8PN5 - chains A and I; structure by X-ray diffraction, 1.72 A resolution.

== Chain A ==
Molecule: DUF3472 domain-containing protein
From: Bacillus cereus
Chain sequence (627 residues; each row starts with the number of its first residue):
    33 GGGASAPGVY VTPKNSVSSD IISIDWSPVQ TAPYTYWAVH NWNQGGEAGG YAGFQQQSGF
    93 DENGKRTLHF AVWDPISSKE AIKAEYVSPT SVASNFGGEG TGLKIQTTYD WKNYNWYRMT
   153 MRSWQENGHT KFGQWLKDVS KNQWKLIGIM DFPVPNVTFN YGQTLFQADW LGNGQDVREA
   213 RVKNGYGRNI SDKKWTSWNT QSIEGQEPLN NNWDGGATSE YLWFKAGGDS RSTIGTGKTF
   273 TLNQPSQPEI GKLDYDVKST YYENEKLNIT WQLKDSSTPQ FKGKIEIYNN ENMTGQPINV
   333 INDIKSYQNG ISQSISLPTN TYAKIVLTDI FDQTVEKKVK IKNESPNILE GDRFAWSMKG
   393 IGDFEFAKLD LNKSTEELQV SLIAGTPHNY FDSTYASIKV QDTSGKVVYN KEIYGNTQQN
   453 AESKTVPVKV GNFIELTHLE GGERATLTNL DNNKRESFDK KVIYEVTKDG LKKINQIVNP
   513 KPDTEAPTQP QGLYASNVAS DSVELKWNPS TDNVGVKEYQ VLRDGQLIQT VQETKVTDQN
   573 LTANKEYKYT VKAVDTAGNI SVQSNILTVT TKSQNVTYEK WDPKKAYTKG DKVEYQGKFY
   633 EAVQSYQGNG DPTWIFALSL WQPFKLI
Disordered / not traced: 33-35, 378-659

== Chain I ==
Molecule: Triglycopeptide
Chain sequence (15 residues; each row starts with the number of its first residue):
     1 AEAAATTTTP APAKX
Disordered / not traced: 1-3
Covalent attachments: 2-acetamido-2-deoxy-alpha-D-galactopyranose (A2G) linked to Thr7, Thr8, Thr9
Modified / non-standard residues: NH2 (amino group) at position 15

== How chain A and chain I interact ==
Contacting residue pairs (10):
  Tyr42(A) with Pro10(I)
  Tyr68(A) with Thr7(I)
  Gln76(A) with Pro10(I); Pro12(I)
  Tyr83(A) with Thr7(I), hydrogen bond (side chain-backbone); Thr9(I)
  Phe198(A) with Thr8(I)
  Trp202(A) with Ala5(I); Thr6(I); Thr7(I)
Also at the interface, not in a pair above, chain A (10 interface residues in all): Asn73, Gly77, Gln87, Trp105
Also at the interface, not in a pair above, chain I (8 interface residues in all): Ala11

== Summary ==
Chain A and chain I form an interface of 10 and 8 residues respectively; the contacts include 1 hydrogen bond.
Its one hydrogen-bonded contact is Tyr83(A)-Thr7(I).
Chain A is DUF3472 domain-containing protein (Bacillus cereus) and chain I is Triglycopeptide; the structure,
Crystal structure of the HC7-Glu200Ala mutant complexed to a triglycopeptide, was determined by X-ray
diffraction, deposited together with 8PMU and 8PN3.
